Entry 6LP8 (X-ray diffraction, 1.79 A resolution); this record covers chain A.

Chain A:
Name: Dihydroorotate dehydrogenase (quinone), mitochondrial
Source organism: Homo sapiens
Notes: EC 1.3.5.2
Reference sequence: Q02127 (PYRD_HUMAN); residues 31-396 here correspond to UniProt positions 30-395 (UniProt number = residue number - 1)
Sequence (366 residues; each row starts with the number of its first residue):
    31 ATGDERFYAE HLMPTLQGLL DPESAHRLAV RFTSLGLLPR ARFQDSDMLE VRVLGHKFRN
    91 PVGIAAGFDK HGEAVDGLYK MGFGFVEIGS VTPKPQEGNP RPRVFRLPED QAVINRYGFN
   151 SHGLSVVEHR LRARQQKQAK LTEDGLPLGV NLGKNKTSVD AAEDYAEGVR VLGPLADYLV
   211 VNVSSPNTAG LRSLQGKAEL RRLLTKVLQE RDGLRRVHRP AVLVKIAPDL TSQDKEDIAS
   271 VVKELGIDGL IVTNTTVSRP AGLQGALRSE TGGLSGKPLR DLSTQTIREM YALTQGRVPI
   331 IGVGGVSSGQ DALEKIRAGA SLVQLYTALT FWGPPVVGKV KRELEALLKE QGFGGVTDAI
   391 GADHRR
Unresolved in the structure: 396
Curated features (UniProtKB/Swiss-Prot):
  - active site: S215 (Nucleophile)
  - binding site (FMN): A96 to K100, S120, N181, N212, K255, T283, G306, G335, Y356, T357
  - binding site (substrate): K100, N145 to F149, N212 to N217, N284, T285
Metal / ion sites: Na+: Q165 (together with acetate ion)
Ligand contacts:
  - B6O (3-[4-[3-(dimethylamino)phenyl]-3,5-bis(fluoranyl)phenyl]benzo[f]benzotriazole-4,9-dione): Y38, L42, M43, L46, Q47, P52, A55, H56, L58, A59, F62, T63, L67, L68, F98, V134, R136, V143, Y356, L359, T360, G363, P364
  - FMN (flavin mononucleotide): A95, A96, G97, K100, G119, S120, V143, N145, Y147, F149, N181, N212, K255, T283, N284, T285, S305, G306, L309, V333, G334, G335, V336, Q354, L355, Y356, T357
  - orotic acid (ORO): K100, S120, N145, R146, Y147, G148, F149, N150, N212, S215, P216, N217, N284, T285

Summary:
Chain A binds flavin mononucleotide, orotic acid and compound B6O. From UniProt: active-site residue S215, 14
FMN-binding residues and 14 substrate-binding residues.
Chain A is Dihydroorotate dehydrogenase (quinone), mitochondrial (Homo sapiens); the structure, Crystal
structure of human DHODH in complex with inhibitor 1243, was determined by X-ray diffraction (same publication
as 6LP6, 6LP7, 6JMD and 6JME).
